PDB entry 7MLV | electron microscopy, 4.10 A resolution (low resolution: residue-level contacts below are approximate; hydrogen-bond / salt-bridge calls are withheld) | chains K and D of the 12 polymer chains in the assembly

== Chain K ==
Protein: 3D1 Fab Light Chain
Source organism: Rattus norvegicus
Notes: antibody fragment or engineered binder
Sequence (107 residues; row label = number of the first residue in the row):
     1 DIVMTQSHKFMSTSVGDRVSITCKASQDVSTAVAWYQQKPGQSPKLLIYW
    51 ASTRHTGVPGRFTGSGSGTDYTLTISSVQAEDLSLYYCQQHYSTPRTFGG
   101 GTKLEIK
Unresolved in the structure: 1, 104-107
Disulfides: Cys23-Cys88

== Chain D ==
Protein: Glycine receptor alpha 1
Source organism: Sus scrofa
Reference sequence: F1RQB7 (F1RQB7_PIG); residues -27 to 428 here correspond to UniProt positions 1-456 (UniProt number = residue number + 28)
Sequence (456 residues; numbered -27 to 428; the number before each row is that of its first residue; numbers below 1 keep their minus sign (Met-27 is residue -27)):
   -27 MYRFNTLRLYLWETIVFFSLAASKEAEAARSASKPMSPSDFLDKLMGRTS
    23 GYDARIRPNFKGPPVNVSCNIFINSFGSIAETTMDYRVNIFLRQQWNDPR
    73 LAYNEYPDDSLDLDPSMLDSIWKPDLFFANEKGAHFHEITTDNKLLRISR
   123 NGNVLYSIRITLTLACPMDLKNFPMDVQTCIMQLESFGYTMNDLIFEWQE
   173 QGAVQVADGLTLPQFILKEEKDLRYCTKHYNTGKFTCIEARFHLERQMGY
   223 YLIQMYIPSLLIVILSWISFWINMDAAPARVGLGITTVLTMTTQSSGSRA
   273 SLPKVSYVKAIDIWMAVCLLFVFSALLEYAAVNFVSRQHKELLRFRRKRR
   323 HHKSPMLNLFQEDEAGEGRFNFSAYGMGPACLQAKDGISVKGANNTTTNP
   373 PPAPSKSPEEMRKLFIQRAKKIDKISRIGFPMAFLIFNMFYWIIYKIVRR
   423 EDVHNQ
Unresolved in the structure: -27 to 8, 47-59, 101-114, 136-147, 203-205, 221-428
Disulfides: Cys198-Cys209
Covalently attached groups: N-acetylglucosamine (NAG) linked to Asn38
From the paper describing this entry:
  - post-translational modification sites: Asn38

== How chain K and chain D interact ==
Residue-residue contacts (7; chain K residue first):
  Asp28(K) - Lys33(D)
  Ser30(K) - Gly34(D)
  Ser30(K) - Pro35(D)
  Thr31(K) - Pro35(D)
  Trp50(K) - Pro36(D)
  Trp50(K) - Asn164(D)
  Tyr92(K) - Asp165(D)

== In short ==
5 residues of chain K and 6 residues of chain D are in contact. N-acetylglucosamine is covalently linked to
Asn38(D). The paper reports a modification site at Asn38(D).
Chain K is 3D1 Fab Light Chain (Rattus norvegicus) and chain D is Glycine receptor alpha 1 (Sus scrofa); the
structure, Cryo-EM reveals partially and fully assembled native glycine receptors,homomeric tetramer, was
determined by electron microscopy (same publication as 7MLU and 7MLY).
